6NSX - chains A and B; structure by X-ray diffraction, 2.00 A resolution.

== Chain A ==
Name: HIV Tat-specific factor 1
Organism: Homo sapiens
UniProt: O43719 (HTSF1_HUMAN); residues 260-353 here = UniProt positions 260-353
Amino-acid sequence (94 residues; numbered 260 to 353; the number before each row is that of its first residue):
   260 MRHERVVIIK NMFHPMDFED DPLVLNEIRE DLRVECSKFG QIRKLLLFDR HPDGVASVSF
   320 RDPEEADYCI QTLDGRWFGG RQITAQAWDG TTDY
Swiss-Prot annotation at these positions:
  - modified residue: Lys297 (N6-acetyllysine)
  - mutagenesis: Lys297 to Phe298 (In 4A mutant; abolished binding to poly-ADP-ribosylated RPA1 and recruitment to DNA damage sites; when associated with 155-A-A-156)
From the paper describing this entry:
  - contacts within the chain: Glu294-Arg335 (salt bridge)

== Chain B ==
Name: Hsh155
Amino-acid sequence (6 residues; each row starts with the number of its first residue):
    99 SRWDVK
From the paper describing this entry:
  - mutagenesis - R100D/W101A: abolished binding to Cus2
  - mutagenesis - R100D/W101A: unchanged growth

== Chain A / chain B interface ==
Residue-residue contacts (19; chain A residue first):
  Val283(A) with Arg100(B)
  Glu286(A) with Arg100(B), salt bridge
  Asp290(A) with Ser99(B); Arg100(B), hydrogen bond (side chain-backbone); Trp101(B), hydrogen bond (backbone-side chain)
  Glu294(A) with Trp101(B)
  Leu332(A) with Trp101(B), hydrophobic
  Arg335(A) with Trp101(B); Asp102(B), salt bridge
  Trp336(A) with Trp101(B); Asp102(B), hydrogen bond (backbone-backbone); Val103(B); Lys104(B)
  Phe337(A) with Arg100(B); Trp101(B)
  Gly338(A) with Arg100(B), hydrogen bond (backbone-backbone)
  Gly339(A) with Val103(B), hydrogen bond (backbone-backbone); Lys104(B)
  Ile342(A) with Trp101(B), hydrophobic
Other interface residues (no listed pair), chain A (13 interface residues in all): Leu291, Arg340
The authors on this interface:
  - specific contacts: Glu286(A)-Arg100(B) (salt bridge), Arg335(A)-Trp101(B), Trp336(A)-Lys104(B), Phe337(A)-Trp101(B)

== In short ==
13 residues of chain A and 6 residues of chain B are in contact; the contacts include 5 hydrogen bonds and 2
salt bridges. Polar contacts include Glu286(A)-Arg100(B), Arg335(A)-Asp102(B) and Asp290(A)-Arg100(B). The
paper describes a salt bridge between Glu286(A) and Arg100(B); contacts between Arg335(A) and Trp101(B),
Trp336(A) and Lys104(B) and Phe337(A) and Trp101(B). From the paper: R100D/W101A of chain B abolish binding to
Cus2; contacts within the chain involving Glu294(A) and Arg335(A).
Chain A is HIV Tat-specific factor 1 (Homo sapiens) and chain B is Hsh155; the structure, Yeast Hsh155 Ligand
bound to Human Tat-SF1 Motif, was determined by X-ray diffraction.
